PDB entry 1N77 | X-ray diffraction, 2.40 A resolution | chains C and A

# Chain C
Molecule: tRNA(Glu)
Sequence (75 nucleotides; each row starts with the number of its first residue; note: 2 numbers in that range are skipped by the numbering (no residue carries them; nothing is unmodelled there)):
   501 GGCCCCAUCG UCUAGC
   518 GGU
  520A U
   521 AGGACGCGGC CCUCUCAAGG CCGAAA
   548 CGGGGGUUCG AUUCCCCCUG GGGUCACCA
Ligand contacts: Mg2+ (MG): C509, G522, A545, A546

# Chain A
Molecule: Glutamyl-tRNA synthetase
Source organism: Thermus thermophilus
Notes: EC 6.1.1.17
Reference sequence: P27000 (SYE_THET8); numbering as in UniProt (aligned over 1-468)
Amino-acid sequence (468 residues; numbered 1 to 468; the number before each row is that of its first residue):
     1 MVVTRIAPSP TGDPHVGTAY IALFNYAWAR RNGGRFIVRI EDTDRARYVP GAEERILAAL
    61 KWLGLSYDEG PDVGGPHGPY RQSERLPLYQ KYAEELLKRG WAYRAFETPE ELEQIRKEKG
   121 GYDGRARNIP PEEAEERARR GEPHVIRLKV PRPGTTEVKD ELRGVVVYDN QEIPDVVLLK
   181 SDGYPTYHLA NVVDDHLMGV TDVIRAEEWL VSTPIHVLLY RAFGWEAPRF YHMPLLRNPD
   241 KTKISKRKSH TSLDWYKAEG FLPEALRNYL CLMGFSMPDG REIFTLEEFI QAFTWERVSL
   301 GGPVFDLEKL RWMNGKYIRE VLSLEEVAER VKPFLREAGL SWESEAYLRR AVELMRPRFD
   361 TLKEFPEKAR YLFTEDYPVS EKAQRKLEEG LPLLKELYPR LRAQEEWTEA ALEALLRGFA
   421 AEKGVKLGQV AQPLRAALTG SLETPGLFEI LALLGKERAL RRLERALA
Ligand contacts: ATP (adenosine-5'-triphosphate): Ala7, Pro8, Ser9, Thr11, His15, Gly17, Thr18, Tyr20, Ile21, Arg47, Arg205, Ala206, Glu208, Trp209, Leu235, Leu236, Ile244
Curated features (UniProtKB/Swiss-Prot):
  - region: Gln432 to Leu447 (Interaction with tRNA)
  - motif: Pro8 to Thr18 ('HIGH' region), Lys243 to Arg247 ('KMSKS' region)
  - binding site (L-glutamate): Arg5 to Ala7, Glu41, Tyr187 to Asn191, Arg205
  - binding site (ATP): His15, Glu208, Leu236, Lys243 to Arg247
  - site: Leu354 (Interaction with tRNA), Arg358 (Essential for discrimination between tRNA(Glu) and tRNA(Gln))
  - mutagenesis: Arg358 (R358Q: Reduces affinity for tRNA and abolishes the ability to discriminate between tRNA(Glu) and tRNA(Gln))
From the paper describing this entry:
  - binding site for tRNA(Glu) (chain C): Thr43 to Arg47, Glu107, Arg147, Lys180, Ser181, Tyr187, Trp209, Lys241 to Lys243, Gly301 to Phe305
  - conformationally variable residues (loop rearrangement, side-chain flip): Thr43 to Arg47, Ala206 to Trp209, Lys243, Ser245 to His250
  - binding site for ATP: Arg5, Thr11, Thr18, Ile21, Arg47, Ile204, Ala206, Ile244
  - catalytic residues: Lys246 (proposed by the authors, not directly observed)

# How chain C and chain A interact
Contacting residue pairs (98; chain C residue first):
  C503(C) - Glu172(A)  hydrogen bond to the sugar
  C504(C) - Val166(A)  phosphate contact
  C504(C) - Tyr168(A)  sugar contact
  C504(C) - Leu210(A)  sugar contact
  C505(C) - Arg163(A)  hydrogen bond to the sugar
  C505(C) - Val166(A)  phosphate contact
  C505(C) - Glu207(A)  hydrogen bond to the sugar
  C505(C) - Leu210(A)  sugar contact
  C506(C) - Arg163(A)  phosphate contact
  C506(C) - Leu300(A)  sugar contact
  C506(C) - Gly301(A)  sugar contact
  U511(C) - Lys241(A)  salt bridge to the phosphate
  U511(C) - Val304(A)  phosphate contact
  U511(C) - Asp306(A)  sugar contact
  C512(C) - Lys241(A)  salt bridge to the phosphate
  C512(C) - Leu272(A)  hydrogen bond to the sugar
  C512(C) - Met273(A)  sugar contact
  C512(C) - Gly302(A)  phosphate contact
  C512(C) - Pro303(A)  phosphate contact
  C512(C) - Val304(A)  hydrogen bond to the phosphate
  C512(C) - Lys309(A)  base contact
  U513(C) - Leu272(A)  phosphate contact
  U513(C) - Met273(A)  phosphate contact
  U513(C) - Gly274(A)  hydrogen bond to the phosphate
  U513(C) - Ser276(A)  sugar contact
  U513(C) - Ser299(A)  hydrogen bond to the phosphate
  U513(C) - Pro303(A)  phosphate contact
  A514(C) - Ser276(A)  sugar contact
  A514(C) - Arg297(A)  hydrogen bond to the phosphate
  G515(C) - Arg297(A)  salt bridge to the phosphate
  C516(C) - Glu296(A)  base contact
  G523(C) - Glu282(A)  hydrogen bond to the base
  A524(C) - Glu282(A)  hydrogen bond to the sugar
  A524(C) - Lys309(A)  hydrogen bond to the sugar
  A524(C) - Trp312(A)  sugar contact
  C525(C) - Glu308(A)  sugar contact
  C525(C) - Lys309(A)  sugar contact
  C525(C) - Trp312(A)  sugar contact
  C534(C) - Arg417(A)  salt bridge to the phosphate
  C534(C) - Leu427(A)  sugar contact
  C534(C) - Gly428(A)  sugar contact
  C534(C) - Ala431(A)  sugar contact
  C534(C) - Arg435(A)  hydrogen bond to the base
  C534(C) - Gly446(A)  base contact
  C534(C) - Leu447(A)  hydrogen bond to the base
  C534(C) - Phe448(A)  base contact
  C534(C) - Glu449(A)  base contact
  U535(C) - Gln432(A)  hydrogen bond to the sugar
  U535(C) - Arg435(A)  base contact
  U535(C) - Leu442(A)  hydrogen bond to the sugar
  U535(C) - Glu443(A)  base contact
  U535(C) - Thr444(A)  hydrogen bond to the base
  U535(C) - Pro445(A)  base contact
  U535(C) - Gly446(A)  hydrogen bond to the base
  C536(C) - Arg358(A)  hydrogen bond to the base
  C536(C) - Glu443(A)  sugar contact
  C536(C) - Thr444(A)  base contact
  A537(C) - Pro357(A)  hydrogen bond to the sugar
  A537(C) - Arg358(A)  sugar contact
  A538(C) - Arg319(A)  hydrogen bond to the phosphate
  A538(C) - Pro357(A)  sugar contact
  G539(C) - Lys316(A)  salt bridge to the phosphate
  G539(C) - Arg319(A)  salt bridge to the phosphate
  G539(C) - Glu320(A)  phosphate contact
  G568(C) - Lys241(A)  sugar contact
  G569(C) - Arg237(A)  hydrogen bond to the sugar
  G569(C) - Lys241(A)  sugar contact
  G569(C) - Thr242(A)  phosphate contact
  G569(C) - Lys243(A)  phosphate contact
  G570(C) - Glu208(A)  sugar contact
  G570(C) - Val211(A)  base contact
  G570(C) - Thr242(A)  phosphate contact
  G570(C) - Lys243(A)  hydrogen bond to the phosphate
  U571(C) - Glu208(A)  sugar contact
  U571(C) - Val211(A)  sugar contact
  U571(C) - Lys243(A)  salt bridge to the phosphate
  A573(C) - Arg116(A)  phosphate contact
  C574(C) - Glu107(A)  hydrogen bond to the base
  C574(C) - Leu112(A)  base contact
  C574(C) - Arg116(A)  salt bridge to the phosphate
  C574(C) - Val145(A)  base contact
  C574(C) - Arg147(A)  salt bridge to the phosphate
  C574(C) - Val177(A)  sugar contact
  C574(C) - Lys180(A)  base contact
  C574(C) - Ser181(A)  hydrogen bond to the base
  C575(C) - Asp44(A)  hydrogen bond to the sugar
  C575(C) - Arg47(A)  hydrogen bond to the sugar
  C575(C) - Lys180(A)  salt bridge to the phosphate
  A576(C) - Ala7(A)  phosphate contact
  A576(C) - Ser9(A)  sugar contact
  A576(C) - Glu41(A)  phosphate contact
  A576(C) - Thr43(A)  hydrogen bond to the phosphate
  A576(C) - Lys180(A)  salt bridge to the phosphate
  A576(C) - Pro185(A)  phosphate contact
  A576(C) - Thr186(A)  phosphate contact
  A576(C) - Tyr187(A)  hydrogen bond to the phosphate
  A576(C) - Glu208(A)  base contact
  A576(C) - Trp209(A)  base contact
Also at the interface, not in a pair above, chain C (28 interface residues in all): G526
Also at the interface, not in a pair above, chain A (69 interface residues in all): Thr108, Pro109, Asp240

# In short
28 residues of chain C face 69 of chain A across their interface; the contacts include 28 hydrogen bonds and
11 salt bridges. Polar contacts include G523(C)-Glu282(A), C534(C)-Arg435(A) and C534(C)-Leu447(A). Ligands of
chain C: Mg2+. From the paper: the catalytic residue Lys246(A); a binding site for tRNA(Glu) (chain C) at
Thr43(A), Glu107(A) and Arg147(A) among others.
Chain C is tRNA(Glu) and chain A is Glutamyl-tRNA synthetase (Thermus thermophilus); the structure, Crystal
structure of Thermus thermophilus glutamyl-tRNA synthetase complexed with tRNA(Glu) and ATP, was determined by
X-ray diffraction, deposited together with 1J09, 1N75 and 1N78.
